PDB entry 6T7P | X-ray diffraction, 1.42 A resolution | chain A

[Chain A]
Molecule: Plasma kallikrein
Organism: Homo sapiens
Notes: EC 3.4.21.34
UniProtKB: P03952 (KLKB1_HUMAN); the construct lacks a stretch of the UniProt sequence and is renumbered around it, so the offset changes along the chain: 16-37 = UniProt 391-412; 39-60 = UniProt 416-437; 61-64 = UniProt 441-444; 66-148 = UniProt 447-529; 6 more segments
Amino-acid sequence (242 residues; row label = number of the first residue in the row; note: 4 numbers in that range are skipped by the numbering (no residue carries them; nothing is unmodelled there); a row labelled like 38A-38C holds insertion residues (38A, then the next letters in order)):
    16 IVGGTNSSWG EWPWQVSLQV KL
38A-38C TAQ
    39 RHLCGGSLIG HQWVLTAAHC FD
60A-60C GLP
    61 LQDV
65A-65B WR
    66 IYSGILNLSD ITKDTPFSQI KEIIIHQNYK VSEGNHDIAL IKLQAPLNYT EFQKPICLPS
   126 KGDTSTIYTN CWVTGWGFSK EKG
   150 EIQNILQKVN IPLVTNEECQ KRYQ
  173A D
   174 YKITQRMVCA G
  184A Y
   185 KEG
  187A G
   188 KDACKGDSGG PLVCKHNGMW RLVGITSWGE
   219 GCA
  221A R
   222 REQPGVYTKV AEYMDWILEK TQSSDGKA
Unresolved in the structure: 245-249
Swiss-Prot annotation at these positions:
  - active site (Charge relay system): His57, Asp102, Ser195
  - glycosylation (N-linked (GlcNAc...) asparagine): Asn21, Asn72, Asn113
Cystine bridges: Cys42-Cys58, Cys136-Cys201, Cys168-Cys182, Cys191-Cys220
Covalently attached groups: glutathione (GSH) linked to Cys122
Small-molecule neighbours:
  - glutathione (GSH): Trp29, Lys119, Pro120, Ile121, Met206, Trp207
  - MU8 ((2S,4R)-1-[[(3S)-3-azanyl-2,3-dihydro-1-benzofuran-6-yl]carbonyl]-N-(3-chlorophenyl)-4-phenyl-pyrrolidine-2-carboxamide): Arg39, His40, Leu41, His57, Asp60, Phe143, Ile151, Asp189, Ala190, Cys191, Lys192, Gly193, Asp194, Ser195, Thr213, Ser214, Trp215, Gly216, Gly219, Cys220, Gly226

[Summary]
Chain A binds compound MU8. Glutathione is covalently linked to Cys122. UniProt lists 3 active-site residues.
Chain A is Plasma kallikrein (Homo sapiens); the structure, human plasmakallikrein protease domain in complex
with active site directed inhibitor, was determined by X-ray diffraction, deposited together with 6TS4, 6TS5,
6TS6, 6TS7 and 6USY.
